Entry 7SJ9 (electron microscopy, 3.80 A resolution); this record covers chains B and F of the 14 polymer chains in the assembly.

# Chain B (and F)
Name: Tubulin beta-3 chain
Source organism: Homo sapiens
Notes: chain F of this document is another copy of the same molecule, construct and numbering; everything in this record applies to it too
UniProt: Q13509 (TBB3_HUMAN); numbering as in UniProt (aligned over 1-450)
Sequence (456 residues; each row starts with the number of its first residue):
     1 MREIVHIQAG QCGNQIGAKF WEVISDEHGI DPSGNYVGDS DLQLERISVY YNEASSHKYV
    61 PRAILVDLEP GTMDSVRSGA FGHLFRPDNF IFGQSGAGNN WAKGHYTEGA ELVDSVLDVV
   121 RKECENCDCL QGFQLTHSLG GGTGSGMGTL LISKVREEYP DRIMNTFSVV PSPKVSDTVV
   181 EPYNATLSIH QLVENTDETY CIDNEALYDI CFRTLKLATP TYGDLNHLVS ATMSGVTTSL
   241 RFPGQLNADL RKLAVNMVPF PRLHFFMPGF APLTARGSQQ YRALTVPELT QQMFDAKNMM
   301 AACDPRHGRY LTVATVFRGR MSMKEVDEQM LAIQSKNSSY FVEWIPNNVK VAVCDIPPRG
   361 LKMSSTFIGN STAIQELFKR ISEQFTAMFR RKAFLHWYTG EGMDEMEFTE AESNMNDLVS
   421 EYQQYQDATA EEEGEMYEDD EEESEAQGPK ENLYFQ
Not modelled in the structure: 430-456
Sequence notes: expression tag (451-456)
Ligand contacts:
  - GTP (guanosine-5'-triphosphate), molecule 1: Gly10, Gln11, Cys12, Gln15, Asp67, Glu69, Gly96, Ala97, Gly98, Asn99, Ser138, Gly141, Gly142, Thr143, Gly144, Val169, Asp177, Thr178, Asn204, Tyr222, Leu225, Asn226
  - GTP, molecule 2: Gln245, Leu246, Asn247, Lys252
Swiss-Prot annotation at these positions:
  - motif: Met1 to Ile4 (MREI motif)
  - binding site (GDP): Gly10, Gln11, Cys12, Gln15, Asn99, Ser138, Gly142, Thr143, Gly144, Asp177, Asn204, Tyr222, Asn226
  - binding site (GTP): Gln11, Glu69, Ser138, Gly142, Thr143, Gly144, Asn204, Asn226
  - binding site (Mg(2+)): Glu69
  - modified residue: Ser172 (Phosphoserine), Glu438 (5-glutamyl polyglutamate), Ser444 (Phosphoserine)
  - natural variant: Arg62 (R62Q: In CFEOM3A), Thr178 (T178M: In CDCBM1), Glu205 (E205K: In CDCBM1), Arg262 (R262C: In CFEOM3A; R262H: In CFEOM3A), Ala302 (A302T: In CFEOM3A; A302V: In CDCBM1), Met323 (M323V: In CDCBM1), Arg380 (R380C: In CFEOM3A), Glu410 (E410K: In CFEOM3A), Asp417 (D417H: In CFEOM3A; D417N: In CFEOM3A)

# Chain B / chain F interface
Residue-residue contacts (18; chain B residue first):
  Glu53(B) with Ala283(F)
  Ala54(B) with Gln280(F); Tyr281(F); Arg282(F); Ala283(F), hydrophobic
  Ser55(B) with Arg282(F); Ala283(F)
  Lys58(B) with Gln280(F); Tyr281(F)
  Val60(B) with Tyr281(F), hydrophobic
  His83(B) with Tyr281(F), hydrogen bond (backbone-side chain)
  Leu84(B) with Tyr281(F)
  Phe85(B) with Tyr281(F)
  Arg86(B) with Tyr281(F), hydrogen bond (side chain-backbone); Arg282(F)
  Pro87(B) with Tyr281(F)
  Lys122(B) with Gln291(F)
  Glu125(B) with Lys336(F), salt bridge
Interface residues without a listed pair, chain F (8 interface residues in all): Ser278, Glu288

# In short
12 residues of chain B and 8 residues of chain F are in contact, with 2 hydrogen bonds and 1 salt bridge.
Among the polar pairs are Glu125(B)-Lys336(F), His83(B)-Tyr281(F) and Arg86(B)-Tyr281(F). Chain B binds GTP.
Both chains are Tubulin beta-3 chain (Homo sapiens). Entry 7SJ9 (13pf E254A microtubule from recombinant human
tubulin decorated with EB3) was determined by electron microscopy together with 7SJ7, 7SJ8 and 7SJA from the
same study.
